Entry 7QO3 (electron microscopy, 6.10 A resolution (low resolution: residue-level contacts below are approximate; hydrogen-bond / salt-bridge calls are withheld)); this record covers chains 2 and 3 of the 41 polymer chains in the assembly.

[Chain 2]
Name: Proteasome subunit beta type-2
From: Saccharomyces cerevisiae
Notes: EC 3.4.25.1
Reference sequence: P25043 (PSB2_YEAST); residue numbers follow UniProt; this construct covers 1-261
Chain sequence (261 residues; each row starts with the number of its first residue):
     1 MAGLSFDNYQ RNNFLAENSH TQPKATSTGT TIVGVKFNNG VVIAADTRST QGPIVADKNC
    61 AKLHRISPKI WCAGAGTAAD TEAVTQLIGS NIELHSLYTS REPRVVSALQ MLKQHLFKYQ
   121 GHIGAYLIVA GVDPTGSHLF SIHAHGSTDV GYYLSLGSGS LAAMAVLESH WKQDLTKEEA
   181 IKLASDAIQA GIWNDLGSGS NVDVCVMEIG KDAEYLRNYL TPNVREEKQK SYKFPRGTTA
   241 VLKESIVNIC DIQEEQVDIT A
Unresolved in the structure: 1-29, 256-261
Curated features (UniProtKB/Swiss-Prot):
  - active site: T30 (Nucleophile)

[Chain 3]
Name: Proteasome subunit beta type-3
From: Saccharomyces cerevisiae
Reference sequence: P25451 (PSB3_YEAST); residue numbers follow UniProt; this construct covers 1-205
Chain sequence (205 residues; each row starts with the number of its first residue):
     1 MSDPSSINGG IVVAMTGKDC VAIACDLRLG SQSLGVSNKF EKIFHYGHVF LGITGLATDV
    61 TTLNEMFRYK TNLYKLKEER AIEPETFTQL VSSSLYERRF GPYFVGPVVA GINSKSGKPF
   121 IAGFDLIGCI DEAKDFIVSG TASDQLFGMC ESLYEPNLEP EDLFETISQA LLNAADRDAL
   181 SGWGAVVYII KKDEVVKRYL KMRQD
Unresolved in the structure: 1
Curated features (UniProtKB/Swiss-Prot):
  - modified residue: S31 (Phosphoserine)
  - cross-link: K70 (Glycyl lysine isopeptide (Lys-Gly) (interchain with G-Cter in ubiquitin))

[Interface between chain 2 and chain 3]
Residue-residue contacts - 62 pairs, chain 2 then chain 3:
  S49(2) with D131(3)
  Q51(2) with D125(3)
  I54(2) with D144(3); F147(3)
  V55(2) with F147(3)
  A56(2) with D131(3); F147(3)
  D57(2) with D131(3); E132(3); I137(3)
  K58(2) with D135(3)
  N59(2) with E132(3)
  C60(2) with I130(3); E132(3)
  A78(2) with C129(3)
  A79(2) with I127(3); G128(3); C129(3)
  D80(2) with Y96(3); R99(3)
  E82(2) with C129(3); I130(3)
  A83(2) with Y96(3)
  H122(2) with R99(3)
  I123(2) with Y96(3); R99(3)
  R225(2) with E151(3)
  K228(2) with S152(3); L153(3); Y154(3)
  S231(2) with E155(3)
  Y232(2) with L153(3)
  K233(2) with E155(3); D162(3)
  F234(2) with E165(3); Q169(3)
  P235(2) with E165(3)
  R236(2) with E161(3)
  T238(2) with E165(3); Q169(3)
  T239(2) with S168(3); Q169(3); L172(3)
  A240(2) with L200(3); K201(3)
  V241(2) with Y199(3); K201(3)
  L242(2) with Y199(3); L200(3); K201(3)
  K243(2) with Y199(3)
  E244(2) with R198(3); Y199(3)
  S245(2) with K197(3)
  I246(2) with V195(3)
  V247(2) with V195(3)
  I249(2) with G47(3); H48(3); F50(3); V195(3)
  C250(2) with D193(3); E194(3)
Other interface residues (no listed pair), chain 2 (39 interface residues in all): Q86, G124, G237
Other interface residues (no listed pair), chain 3 (43 interface residues in all): H45, S92, S93, A133, S143, F164, Y188, V196

[In short]
The interface between chain 2 and chain 3 involves 39 residues on one side and 43 on the other. From UniProt:
active-site residue T30(2) on chain 2.
Here chain 2 is Proteasome subunit beta type-2 and chain 3 is Proteasome subunit beta type-3, both from
Saccharomyces cerevisiae. Entry 7QO3 (Structure of the 26S proteasome-Ubp6 complex in the si state (Core
Particle and Lid)) was determined by electron microscopy.
